7AEF - chains e and f of the 48 polymer chains in the assembly; structure by electron microscopy, 2.80 A resolution.

# Chain e (and f)
Protein: Putative phage tail sheath protein FI
Source organism: Algoriphagus machipongonensis
Notes: chain f of this document is another copy of the same molecule, construct and numbering; everything in this record applies to it too
UniProtKB: A3HTC2 (A3HTC2_9BACT); numbering as in UniProt (aligned over 1-692)
Sequence (692 residues; each row starts with the number of its first residue):
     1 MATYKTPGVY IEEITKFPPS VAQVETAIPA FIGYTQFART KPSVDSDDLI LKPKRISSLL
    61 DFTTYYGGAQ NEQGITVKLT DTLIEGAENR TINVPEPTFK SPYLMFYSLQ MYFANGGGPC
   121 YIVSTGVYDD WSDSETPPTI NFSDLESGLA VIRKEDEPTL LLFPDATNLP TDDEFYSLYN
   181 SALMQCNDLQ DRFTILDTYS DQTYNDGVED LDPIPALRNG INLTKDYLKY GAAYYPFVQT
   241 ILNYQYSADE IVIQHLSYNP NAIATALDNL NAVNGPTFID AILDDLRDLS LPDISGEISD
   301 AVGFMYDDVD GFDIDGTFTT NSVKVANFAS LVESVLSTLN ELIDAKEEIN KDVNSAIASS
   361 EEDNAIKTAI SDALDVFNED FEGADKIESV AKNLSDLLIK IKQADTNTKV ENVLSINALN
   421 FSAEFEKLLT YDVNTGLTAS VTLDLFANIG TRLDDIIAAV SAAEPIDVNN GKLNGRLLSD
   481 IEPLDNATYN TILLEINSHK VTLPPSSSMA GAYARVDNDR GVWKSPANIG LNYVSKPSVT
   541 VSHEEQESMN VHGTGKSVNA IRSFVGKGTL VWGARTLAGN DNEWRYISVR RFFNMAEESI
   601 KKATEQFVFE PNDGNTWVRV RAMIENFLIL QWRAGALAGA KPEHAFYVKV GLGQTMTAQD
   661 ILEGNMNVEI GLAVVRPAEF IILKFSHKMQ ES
Unresolved in the structure: 1-2, 288-320, 691-692

# Interface between chain e and chain f
Pairs across the interface - 26 pairs, chain e then chain f:
  E547(e) with T6(f)
  N550(e) with K5(f), hydrogen bond (side chain-backbone); T6(f); P7(f)
  V551(e) with K5(f)
  W572(e) with P7(f)
  E679(e) with P7(f); G8(f)
  F680(e) with Y4(f), hydrophobic; T6(f); P7(f); G8(f); Y10(f), hydrophobic
  I681(e) with G8(f), hydrogen bond (backbone-backbone); V9(f); Y10(f), hydrogen bond (backbone-backbone)
  I682(e) with Y4(f), hydrophobic; Y10(f); E12(f)
  L683(e) with Y10(f), hydrogen bond (backbone-backbone); I11(f); E12(f), hydrogen bond (backbone-backbone)
  K684(e) with E13(f), hydrogen bond (side chain-backbone); T15(f); F17(f); L60(f)
Other interface residues (no listed pair), chain e (12 interface residues in all): Q546, F685

# Overview
Chain e and chain f form an interface of 12 and 13 residues respectively; the contacts include 6 hydrogen
bonds. Among the polar pairs are N550(e)-K5(f), K684(e)-E13(f) and I681(e)-G8(f).
Both chains are Putative phage tail sheath protein FI (Algoriphagus machipongonensis). Entry 7AEF (Cryo-EM
structure of an extracellular contractile injection system in marine bacterium Algoriphagus machipongonensis,
the baseplate complex ...) was determined by electron microscopy (same publication as 7ADZ, 7AE0 and 7AEB).
